Entry 9CFL (electron microscopy, 2.30 A resolution); this record covers chains A and D of the 4 polymer chains in the assembly.

== Chain A ==
Protein: Transport permease protein
From: Staphylococcus aureus
UniProtKB: A0A0H2XIF1 (A0A0H2XIF1_STAA3); residues 1-270 here = UniProt positions 1-270
Chain sequence (296 residues; numbered -25 to 270; the number before each row is that of its first residue; numbers below 1 keep their minus sign (Met-25 is residue -25)):
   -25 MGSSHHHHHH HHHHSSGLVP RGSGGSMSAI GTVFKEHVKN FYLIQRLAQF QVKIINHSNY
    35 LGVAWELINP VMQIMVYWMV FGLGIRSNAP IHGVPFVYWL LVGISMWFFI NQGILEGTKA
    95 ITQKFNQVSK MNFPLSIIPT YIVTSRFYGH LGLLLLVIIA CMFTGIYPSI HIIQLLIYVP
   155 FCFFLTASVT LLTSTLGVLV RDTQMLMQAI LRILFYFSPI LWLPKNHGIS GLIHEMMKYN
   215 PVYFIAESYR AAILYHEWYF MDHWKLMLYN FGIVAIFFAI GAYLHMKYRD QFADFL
Unresolved in the structure: -25 to 0
Differences from the reference sequence: initiating methionine (-25); expression tag (-24 to 0)
Residues lining bound ligands:
  - Lauryl Maltose Neopentyl Glycol (AV0), molecule 1: Val54, Gly58, Ile59, Tyr190, Phe191, Trp196, Pro198, Asn200, His201, Gly202, Ile207
  - Lauryl Maltose Neopentyl Glycol (AV0), molecule 2: Leu170, Leu173, Val174, Asp176, Leu258, Lys261, Tyr262, Gln265, Asp268, Phe269
What the authors report for this chain:
  - self-association interface (contacts with another copy of this molecule): Tyr51, Phe55, Phe189, Tyr190

== Chain D ==
Protein: Teichoic acids export ATP-binding protein TagH
From: Staphylococcus aureus
Notes: EC 7.5.2.4
UniProtKB: Q2FJ01 (TAGH_STAA3); residue numbers follow UniProt; this construct covers 1-264
Chain sequence (264 residues; numbered 1 to 264; the number before each row is that of its first residue):
     1 MNVSVNIKNV TKEYRIYRTN KERMKDALIP KHKNKTFFAL DDISLKAYEG DVIGLVGING
    61 SGKSTLSNII GGSLSPTVGK VDRNGEVSVI AISAGLSGQL TGIENIEFKM LCMGFKRKEI
   121 KAMTPKIIEF SELGEFIYQP VKKYSSGMRA KLGFSINITV NPDILVIDEA LSVGDQTFAQ
   181 KCLDKIYEFK EQNKTIFFVS HNLGQVRQFC TKIAWIEGGK LKDYGELDDV LPKYEAFLND
   241 FKKKSKAEQK EFRNKLDESR FVIK
UniProt features mapped onto this chain:
  - binding site (ATP): Gly57 to Ser64
Metal / ion sites: Mg2+: Ser64 (together with ATP-gamma-S)
Residues lining bound ligands:
  - ATP-gamma-S (AGS; phosphothiophosphoric acid-adenylate ester), molecule 1: Tyr14, Ile16, Phe37, Ala39, Ile58, Asn59, Gly60, Ser61, Gly62, Lys63, Ser64, Thr65, Glu169, His201, Arg260
  - ATP-gamma-S (AGS), molecule 2: Phe136, Lys143, Tyr144, Ser145, Ser146, Gly147, Met148
  - Lauryl Maltose Neopentyl Glycol (AV0): Lys12, Glu13, Tyr14, Arg15, Met24, Ala27, Leu28, Thr77
What the authors report for this chain:
  - binding site for ATP-gamma-S: Tyr14, His201
  - catalytic residues: Glu169 (proposed by the authors, not directly observed)
  - catalytic residues: Val173

== How chain A and chain D interact ==
Contacting residue pairs (9):
  His31(A) - Arg23(D)
  Ser32(A) - Arg23(D)  hydrogen bond (backbone-side chain)
  Asn33(A) - Asn20(D)
  Asn33(A) - Arg23(D)  hydrogen bond (backbone-side chain)
  Tyr34(A) - Asn20(D)
  Tyr34(A) - Arg23(D)
  Tyr34(A) - Met24(D)
  Tyr34(A) - Ala27(D)  hydrophobic
  Gly36(A) - Asn20(D)
Interface residues without a listed pair, chain A (7 interface residues in all): Leu35, Leu270
Interface residues without a listed pair, chain D (5 interface residues in all): Lys142
Interface features reported in the paper:
  - interface residues, chain A: His31(A)

== Summary ==
7 residues of chain A face 5 of chain D across their interface, with 2 hydrogen bonds. Polar contacts include
Ser32(A)-Arg23(D) and Asn33(A)-Arg23(D). Chain A binds Lauryl Maltose Neopentyl Glycol. Ligands of chain D:
ATP-gamma-S and Lauryl Maltose Neopentyl Glycol. From the paper: catalytic residues Glu169(D) and Val173(D); a
binding site for ATP-gamma-S at Tyr14(D) and His201(D).
Here chain A is Transport permease protein and chain D is Teichoic acids export ATP-binding protein TagH, both
from Staphylococcus aureus. Entry 9CFL (Cryo-EM structure of S. aureus TarGH in complex with ATP-gamma-S) was
determined by electron microscopy, deposited together with 9CFP, 9MHD, 9MHU and 9MHZ.
